5CQB - chains A and B; structure by X-ray diffraction, 2.20 A resolution.

# Chain A (and B)
Protein: Ditrans, polycis-undecaprenyl-diphosphate synthase ((2E, 6E)-farnesyl-diphosphate specific)
Organism: Escherichia coli (strain K12)
Notes: EC 2.5.1.31; chain B of this document is another copy of the same molecule, construct and numbering; everything in this record applies to it too
Reference sequence: P60472 (UPPS_ECOLI); residues 2-253 here = UniProt positions 2-253
Amino-acid sequence (252 residues; row label = number of the first residue in the row):
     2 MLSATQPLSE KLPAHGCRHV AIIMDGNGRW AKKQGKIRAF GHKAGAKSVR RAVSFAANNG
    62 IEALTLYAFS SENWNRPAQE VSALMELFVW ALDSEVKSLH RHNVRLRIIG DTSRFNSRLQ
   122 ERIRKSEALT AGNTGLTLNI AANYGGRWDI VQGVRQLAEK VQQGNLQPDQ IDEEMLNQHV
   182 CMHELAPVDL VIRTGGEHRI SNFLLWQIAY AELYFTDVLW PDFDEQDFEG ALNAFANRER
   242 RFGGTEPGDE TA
Unresolved in the structure: 2-12, 71-88, 240-253 (chain B: 2-15, 71-86, 239-253)
Swiss-Prot annotation at these positions:
  - active site: Asp26, Asn74 (Proton acceptor)
  - binding site (substrate): Asp26 to Arg30, Trp31, Arg39, His43, Ser71 to Glu73, Trp75, Arg77, Arg194, Arg200 to Ser202
  - binding site (Mg(2+)): Asp26, His199, Glu213
  - binding site (isopentenyl diphosphate): Glu213
  - site: Ala69 (Required for continued chain elongation), Leu137 (Important for determining product length)
  - mutagenesis: Asp26 (D26A: Great decrease in activity), Trp31 (W31F: Decrease in activity; reduced affinity for decaprenyl diphosphate substrate analog), His43 (H43A: Great decreases in the catalytic efficiency and the affinity for FPP and IPP), Ile62 (I62A: Formation predominantly of C(60) and C(65) polymers rather than the C(55) polymer), Ala69 (A69L: Produces shorter polymers), Ser71 (S71A: Decrease in activity), Glu73 (E73A: Slight decrease in activity), Asn74 (N74A: Decrease in activity), Trp75 (W75A/F: Decrease in activity; reduced affinity for decaprenyl diphosphate substrate analog), Arg77 (R77A: Decrease in activity), Glu81 (E81A: Slight decrease in activity), Trp91 (W91F: Decrease in affinity for IPP), 14 further mutagenesis entries in UniProt

# How chain A and chain B interact
Pairs across the interface (72):
  Arg148(A) - Glu174(B)
  Arg148(A) - Trp207(B)  hydrogen bond (side chain-backbone)
  Arg148(A) - Ala210(B)
  Trp149(A) - Glu174(B)  hydrogen bond (backbone-side chain)
  Ile151(A) - Ile151(B)  hydrophobic
  Ile151(A) - Leu177(B)  hydrophobic
  Ile151(A) - Trp207(B)  hydrophobic
  Val152(A) - Ile172(B)
  Val152(A) - Glu174(B)
  Val152(A) - Trp207(B)  hydrophobic
  Val155(A) - Val155(B)  hydrophobic
  Arg156(A) - Pro169(B)
  Arg156(A) - Ile172(B)  hydrogen bond (side chain-backbone)
  Arg156(A) - Asp173(B)
  Ala159(A) - Val162(B)
  Ala159(A) - Pro169(B)
  Ala159(A) - Ile172(B)  hydrophobic
  Glu160(A) - Pro169(B)
  Val162(A) - Ala159(B)
  Val162(A) - Val162(B)  hydrophobic
  Val162(A) - Gln163(B)
  Gln163(A) - Val162(B)
  Gln163(A) - Gln168(B)  hydrogen bond
  Gln163(A) - Pro169(B)
  Gln168(A) - Gln163(B)  hydrogen bond
  Pro169(A) - Arg156(B)
  Pro169(A) - Ala159(B)  hydrophobic
  Pro169(A) - Glu160(B)
  Pro169(A) - Gln163(B)
  Asp170(A) - Arg156(B)  hydrogen bond (backbone-side chain)
  Ile172(A) - Val152(B)
  Ile172(A) - Val155(B)  hydrophobic
  Ile172(A) - Arg156(B)  hydrogen bond (backbone-side chain)
  Ile172(A) - Ala159(B)  hydrophobic
  Asp173(A) - Val152(B)
  Glu174(A) - Arg148(B)
  Glu174(A) - Trp149(B)
  Glu174(A) - Val152(B)
  Leu177(A) - Val155(B)  hydrophobic
  His199(A) - Ala212(B)
  His199(A) - Glu213(B)
  His199(A) - Leu214(B)  hydrogen bond (backbone-backbone)
  Arg200(A) - Tyr211(B)  hydrogen bond (side chain-backbone)
  Arg200(A) - Ala212(B)
  Arg200(A) - Glu213(B)  salt bridge
  Ile201(A) - Ala210(B)
  Ile201(A) - Leu214(B)  hydrophobic
  Ser202(A) - Ala210(B)  hydrogen bond (backbone-backbone)
  Asn203(A) - Ala210(B)  hydrogen bond (backbone-backbone)
  Asn203(A) - Tyr211(B)  hydrogen bond
  Leu206(A) - Leu206(B)
  Leu206(A) - Ala210(B)  hydrophobic
  Trp207(A) - Arg148(B)  hydrogen bond (backbone-side chain)
  Trp207(A) - Ile151(B)  hydrophobic
  Ala210(A) - Arg148(B)
  Ala210(A) - Ile201(B)
  Ala210(A) - Ser202(B)  hydrogen bond (backbone-backbone)
  Ala210(A) - Asn203(B)  hydrogen bond (backbone-backbone)
  Ala210(A) - Leu206(B)  hydrophobic
  Tyr211(A) - Arg200(B)
  Tyr211(A) - Asn203(B)  hydrogen bond
  Ala212(A) - His199(B)
  Ala212(A) - Arg200(B)
  Glu213(A) - His199(B)
  Glu213(A) - Arg200(B)  salt bridge
  Leu214(A) - His199(B)  hydrogen bond (backbone-backbone)
  Leu214(A) - Ile201(B)  hydrophobic
  Leu214(A) - Phe216(B)  hydrophobic
  Phe216(A) - Phe216(B)  hydrophobic
  Arg239(A) - Gly197(B)  hydrogen bond (side chain-backbone)
  Arg239(A) - Glu198(B)
  Arg239(A) - His199(B)  hydrogen bond
Interface residues without a listed pair, chain A (34 interface residues in all): Leu158, Asn178, Gln208
Interface residues without a listed pair, chain B (34 interface residues in all): Asp170, Asn178, Gln208

# Summary
Chain A and chain B each contribute 34 residues to their interface, with 19 hydrogen bonds and 2 salt bridges.
Polar contacts include Arg200(A)-Glu213(B), Arg148(A)-Trp207(B) and Trp149(A)-Glu174(B).
Chain A and chain B are both Ditrans, polycis-undecaprenyl-diphosphate synthase ((2E, 6E)-farnesyl-diphosphate
specific) (Escherichia coli (strain K12)); the structure, Crystal structure of E. coli undecaprenyl
pyrophosphate synthase, was determined by X-ray diffraction (same publication as 5CQJ).
